PDB entry 2QVZ | X-ray diffraction, 2.50 A resolution | chain X

[Chain X]
Name: 4-Chlorobenzoate CoA Ligase/Synthetase
Organism: Alcaligenes sp
Notes: EC 6.2.1.33
Chain sequence (504 residues; row label = number of the first residue in the row):
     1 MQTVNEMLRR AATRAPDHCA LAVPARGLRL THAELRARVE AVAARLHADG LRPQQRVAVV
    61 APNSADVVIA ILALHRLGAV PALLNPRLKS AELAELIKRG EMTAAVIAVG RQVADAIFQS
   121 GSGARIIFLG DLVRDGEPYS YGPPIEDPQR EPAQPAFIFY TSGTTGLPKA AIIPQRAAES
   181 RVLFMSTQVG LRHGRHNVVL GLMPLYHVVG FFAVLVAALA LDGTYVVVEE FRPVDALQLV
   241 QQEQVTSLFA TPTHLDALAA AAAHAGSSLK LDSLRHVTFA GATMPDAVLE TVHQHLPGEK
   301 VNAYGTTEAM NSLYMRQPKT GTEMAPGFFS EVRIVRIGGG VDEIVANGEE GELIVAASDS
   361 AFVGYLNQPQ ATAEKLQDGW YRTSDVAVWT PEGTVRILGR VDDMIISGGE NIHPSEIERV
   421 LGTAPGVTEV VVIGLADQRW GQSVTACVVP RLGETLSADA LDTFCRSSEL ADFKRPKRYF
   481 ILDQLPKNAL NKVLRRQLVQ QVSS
Unresolved in the structure: 110-111, 163-165, 504
Residues lining bound ligands: 3-chlorobenzoate (3BZ): Phe184, His207, Val208, Val209, Phe249, Ala280, Ala303, Tyr304, Gly305, Thr306, Thr307, Met310, Asn311

[Summary]
Ligands of chain X: 3-chlorobenzoate.
Chain X is 4-Chlorobenzoate CoA Ligase/Synthetase (Alcaligenes sp); the structure, 4-Chlorobenzoyl-CoA
Ligase/Synthetase, I303A mutation, bound to 3-Chlorobenzoate, was determined by X-ray diffraction (same
publication as 2QVX and 2QW0).
